3MG0 - chains F and G of the 28 polymer chains in the assembly; structure by X-ray diffraction, 2.68 A resolution.

== Chain F ==
Molecule: Proteasome component C1
Source organism: Saccharomyces cerevisiae
Notes: EC 3.4.25.1
Reference sequence: P21242 (PSA3_YEAST); the construct lacks a stretch of the UniProt sequence and is renumbered around it, so the offset changes along the chain: 5-180 = UniProt 5-180; 184-199 = UniProt 187-202; 201-206 = UniProt 203-208; 207-218 = UniProt 211-222; 1 more segments
Chain sequence (244 residues; each row starts with the number of its first residue; note: 4 numbers in that range are skipped by the numbering (no residue carries them; nothing is unmodelled there); a row labelled like 18A-18F holds insertion residues (18A, then the next letters in order)):
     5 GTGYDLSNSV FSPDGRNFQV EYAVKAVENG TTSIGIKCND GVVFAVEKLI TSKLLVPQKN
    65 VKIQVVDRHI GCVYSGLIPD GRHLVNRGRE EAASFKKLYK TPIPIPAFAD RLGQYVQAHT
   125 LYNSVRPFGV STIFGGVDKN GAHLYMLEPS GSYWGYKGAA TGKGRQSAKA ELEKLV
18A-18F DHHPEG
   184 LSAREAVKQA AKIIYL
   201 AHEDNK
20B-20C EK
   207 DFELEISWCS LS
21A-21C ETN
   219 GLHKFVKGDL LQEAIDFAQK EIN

== Chain G ==
Molecule: Proteasome component C7-alpha
Source organism: Saccharomyces cerevisiae
Notes: EC 3.4.25.1
Reference sequence: P21243 (PSA6_YEAST); the construct lacks a stretch of the UniProt sequence and is renumbered around it, so the offset changes along the chain: 6-34 = UniProt 10-38; 35-143 = UniProt 40-148; 144-179 = UniProt 150-185; 186-218 = UniProt 199-231; 1 more segments
Chain sequence (243 residues; each row starts with the number of its first residue; note: 6 numbers in that range are skipped by the numbering (no residue carries them; nothing is unmodelled there); a row labelled like 17A-17E holds insertion residues (17A, then the next letters in order)):
     6 AGYDRHITIF SPEGRLYQVE YAFKATNQT
   34A N
    35 INSLAVRGKD CTVVISQKKV PDKLLDPTTV SYIFCISRTI GMVVNGPIPD ARNAALRAKA
    95 EAAEFRYKYG YDMPCDVLAK RMANLSQIYT QRAYMRPLGV ILTFVSVDE
   14A E
   144 LGPSIYKTDP AGYYVGYKAT ATGPKQQEIT TNLENH
17A-17E FKKSK
18A-18D IDHI
   184 N
18G-18H EE
   18M S
   186 WEKVVEFAIT HMIDALGTEF SKNDLEVGVA TKD
   220 KFFTLSAENI EERLVAIAEQ D

== Interface between chain F and chain G ==
Contacting residue pairs (66):
  Thr6(F) with His11(G), hydrogen bond (backbone-side chain)
  Gly7(F) with His11(G)
  Tyr8(F) with Arg10(G); His11(G); Tyr26(G)
  Ser13(F) with Arg130(G)
  Val14(F) with His11(G); Gln23(G)
  Phe15(F) with Gln23(G), hydrogen bond (backbone-side chain); Tyr26(G); Ala27(G), hydrophobic; Ala30(G), hydrophobic; Arg130(G); Pro131(G); Gly133(G)
  Ser16(F) with Tyr26(G)
  Pro17(F) with Tyr26(G), hydrophobic; Lys29(G)
  Asp18A(F) with Lys57(G), salt bridge
  Gly19(F) with Tyr26(G); Ala30(G); Gln33(G)
  Lys41(F) with Asp60(G), salt bridge
  Asp114(F) with Arg86(G)
  Gln118(F) with Arg86(G), hydrogen bond (side chain-backbone); Asn87(G); Leu90(G)
  Gln121(F) with Pro83(G); Asp84(G); Asn87(G), hydrogen bond; Arg130(G); Leu132(G)
  Thr124(F) with Arg130(G), hydrogen bond (backbone-side chain)
  Leu125(F) with Asn87(G); Tyr128(G); Arg130(G); Leu132(G), hydrophobic
  Tyr126(F) with Tyr128(G); Met129(G), hydrophobic
  Ser154(F) with Pro83(G)
  Gly155(F) with Pro83(G)
  Ser156(F) with Ile82(G); Pro83(G)
  Tyr157(F) with Arg86(G), hydrogen bond (backbone-side chain)
  Trp158(F) with Leu59(G), hydrophobic; Thr63(G); Val64(G), hydrophobic; Ser65(G); Tyr66(G); Ile82(G), hydrophobic; Arg86(G)
  Gly159(F) with Leu59(G); Asp60(G), hydrogen bond (backbone-backbone); Thr63(G), hydrogen bond (backbone-side chain)
  Tyr160(F) with Leu58(G); Leu59(G); Asp60(G)
  Lys161(F) with Lys57(G); Leu58(G), hydrogen bond (backbone-backbone); Leu59(G)
  Gly162(F) with Leu58(G)
  Lys173(F) with Leu58(G)
  Leu176(F) with Leu58(G), hydrophobic
  Glu177(F) with Lys57(G), salt bridge; Leu58(G)
  Val180(F) with Leu58(G), hydrophobic
Interface residues without a listed pair, chain F (33 interface residues in all): Asp18, Arg20, Tyr149
Interface residues without a listed pair, chain G (30 interface residues in all): Asp56, Pro61

== In short ==
33 residues of chain F face 30 of chain G across their interface, with 9 hydrogen bonds and 3 salt bridges.
Among the polar pairs are Asp18A(F)-Lys57(G), Lys41(F)-Asp60(G) and Glu177(F)-Lys57(G).
Here chain F is Proteasome component C1 and chain G is Proteasome component C7-alpha, both from Saccharomyces
cerevisiae. Entry 3MG0 (Structure of yeast 20S proteasome with bortezomib) was determined by X-ray diffraction
(same publication as 3MG6, 3MG7, 3MG8 and 3MG4).
